PDB entry 4Y78 | X-ray diffraction, 2.80 A resolution | chains A and B of the 34 polymer chains in the assembly

[Chain A]
Name: Proteasome subunit alpha type-2
Organism: Saccharomyces cerevisiae (strain ATCC 204508 / S288c)
Notes: EC 3.4.25.1
Reference sequence: P23639 (PSA2_YEAST); numbering as in UniProt (aligned over 1-250)
Amino-acid sequence (250 residues; each row starts with the number of its first residue):
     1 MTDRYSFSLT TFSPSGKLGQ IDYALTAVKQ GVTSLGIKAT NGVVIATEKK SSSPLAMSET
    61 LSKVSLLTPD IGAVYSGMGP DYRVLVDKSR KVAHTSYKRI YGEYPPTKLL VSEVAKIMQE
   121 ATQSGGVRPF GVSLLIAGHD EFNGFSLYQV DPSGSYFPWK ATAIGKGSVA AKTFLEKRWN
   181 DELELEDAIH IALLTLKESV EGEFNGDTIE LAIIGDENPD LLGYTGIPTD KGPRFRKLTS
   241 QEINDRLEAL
UniProt features mapped onto this chain:
  - cross-link: K108 (Glycyl lysine isopeptide (Lys-Gly) (interchain with G-Cter in ubiquitin))

[Chain B]
Name: Proteasome subunit alpha type-3
Organism: Saccharomyces cerevisiae (strain ATCC 204508 / S288c)
Notes: EC 3.4.25.1
Reference sequence: P23638 (PSA3_YEAST); residues 0-257 here correspond to UniProt positions 1-258 (UniProt number = residue number + 1)
Amino-acid sequence (258 residues; numbered 0 to 257; the number before each row is that of its first residue; numbering starts at 0):
     0 MGSRRYDSRT TIFSPEGRLY QVEYALESIS HAGTAIGIMA SDGIVLAAER KVTSTLLEQD
    60 TSTEKLYKLN DKIAVAVAGL TADAEILINT ARIHAQNYLK TYNEDIPVEI LVRRLSDIKQ
   120 GYTQHGGLRP FGVSFIYAGY DDRYGYQLYT SNPSGNYTGW KAISVGANTS AAQTLLQMDY
   180 KDDMKVDDAI ELALKTLSKT TDSSALTYDR LEFATIRKGA NDGEVYQKIF KPQEIKDILV
   240 KTGITKKDED EEADEDMK
Disordered / not traced: 0, 245-257
UniProt features mapped onto this chain:
  - cross-link (Glycyl lysine isopeptide (Lys-Gly)): K99 (interchain with G-Cter in ubiquitin), K198 (interchain with G-Cter in ubiquitin), K230 (interchain with G-Cter in ubiquitin)

[How chain A and chain B interact]
Contacting residue pairs - 60 pairs, chain A then chain B:
  R4(A) - S2(B)
  Y5(A) - S2(B)
  Y5(A) - Y5(B)
  S6(A) - G125(B)
  S6(A) - L127(B)
  F7(A) - S2(B)
  F7(A) - Y5(B)
  F7(A) - D6(B)
  F7(A) - G126(B)
  S8(A) - G126(B)  hydrogen bond (backbone-backbone)
  S8(A) - L127(B)
  S8(A) - R128(B)  hydrogen bond (side chain-backbone)
  T10(A) - R128(B)
  T11(A) - S7(B)
  T11(A) - T9(B)
  T11(A) - Q20(B)
  F12(A) - Q20(B)
  F12(A) - Y23(B)
  F12(A) - A24(B)  hydrophobic
  F12(A) - R128(B)
  F12(A) - P129(B)
  F12(A) - G131(B)
  S13(A) - Y23(B)
  P14(A) - Y23(B)  hydrophobic
  P14(A) - E26(B)
  S15(A) - E26(B)
  G16(A) - Y23(B)
  G16(A) - S27(B)  hydrogen bond (backbone-side chain)
  L18(A) - R128(B)
  K38(A) - E57(B)  salt bridge
  S112(A) - E84(B)
  K116(A) - I85(B)
  Q119(A) - A81(B)
  Q119(A) - D82(B)  hydrogen bond
  Q119(A) - I85(B)
  Q119(A) - R128(B)
  T122(A) - R128(B)  hydrogen bond (backbone-side chain)
  Q123(A) - Y121(B)
  Q123(A) - L127(B)
  Q123(A) - R128(B)  hydrogen bond (side chain-backbone)
  Q123(A) - F130(B)
  G125(A) - L127(B)
  S153(A) - A81(B)
  G154(A) - A81(B)
  S155(A) - A81(B)
  Y156(A) - E84(B)  hydrogen bond
  P158(A) - L56(B)
  P158(A) - E57(B)  hydrogen bond (backbone-backbone)
  P158(A) - T60(B)
  P158(A) - S61(B)
  W159(A) - S53(B)
  W159(A) - L55(B)
  W159(A) - L56(B)
  K160(A) - L55(B)  hydrogen bond (backbone-backbone)
  K160(A) - L56(B)
  K160(A) - E57(B)
  A161(A) - L55(B)
  L175(A) - L55(B)
  E176(A) - T54(B)
  E176(A) - L55(B)
Also at the interface, not in a pair above, chain A (35 interface residues in all): S124, Y148, F157, K172, W179
Also at the interface, not in a pair above, chain B (32 interface residues in all): H30, L79, T80

[In short]
35 residues of chain A and 32 residues of chain B are in contact; the contacts include 9 hydrogen bonds and 1
salt bridge. Polar pairs include K38(A)-E57(B), S8(A)-R128(B) and G16(A)-S27(B).
Here chain A is Proteasome subunit alpha type-2 and chain B is Proteasome subunit alpha type-3, both from
Saccharomyces cerevisiae (strain ATCC 204508 / S288c). Entry 4Y78 (Yeast 20S proteasome in complex with
Ac-LAD-ep) was determined by X-ray diffraction (same publication as 4Y69, 4Y6A, 4Y6V, 4Y6Z, 4Y70, 4Y74 and 34
further entries).
